PDB entry 9D7H | electron microscopy, 3.59 A resolution | chains E and G of the 8 polymer chains in the assembly

Chain E:
Molecule: Surface protein gp120
Organism: Human immunodeficiency virus 1
Amino-acid sequence (496 residues; each row starts with the number of its first residue; note: 3 numbers in that range are skipped by the numbering (no residue carries them; nothing is unmodelled there)):
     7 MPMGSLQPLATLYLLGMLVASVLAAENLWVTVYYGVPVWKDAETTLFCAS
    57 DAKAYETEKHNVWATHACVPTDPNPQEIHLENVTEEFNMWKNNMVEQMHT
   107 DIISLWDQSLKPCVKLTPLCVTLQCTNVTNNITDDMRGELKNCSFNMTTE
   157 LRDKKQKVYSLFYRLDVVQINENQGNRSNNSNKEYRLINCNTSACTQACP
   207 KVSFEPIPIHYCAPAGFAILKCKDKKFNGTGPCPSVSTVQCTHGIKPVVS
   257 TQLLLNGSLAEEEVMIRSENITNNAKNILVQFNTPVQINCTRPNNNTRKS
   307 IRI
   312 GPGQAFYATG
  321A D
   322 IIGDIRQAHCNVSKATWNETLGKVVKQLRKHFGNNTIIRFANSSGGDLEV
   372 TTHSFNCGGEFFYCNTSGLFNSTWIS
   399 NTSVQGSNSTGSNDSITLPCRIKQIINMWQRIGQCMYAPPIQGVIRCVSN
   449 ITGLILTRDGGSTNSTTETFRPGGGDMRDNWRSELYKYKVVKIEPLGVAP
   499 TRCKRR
Disordered / not traced: 7-33, 58-66, 178-187, 399-410
Disulfide bonds: Cys119-Cys205, Cys126-Cys196, Cys131-Cys149, Cys201-Cys433, Cys296-Cys331, Cys378-Cys445, Cys385-Cys418
Glycans and other covalent adducts: N-acetylglucosamine (NAG) linked to Asn88, Asn133, Asn137, Asn148, Asn152, Asn234, Asn262, Asn276, Asn295, Asn301, Asn332, Asn355, Asn363, Asn386, Asn392, Asn448

Chain G:
Molecule: CH103 Fab light chain
Organism: Homo sapiens
Notes: antibody fragment or engineered binder
Amino-acid sequence (229 residues; numbered -18 to 212 plus 2 insertion-coded residues; 4 numbers in that range are skipped by the numbering (no residue carries them; nothing is unmodelled there); the number before each row is that of its first residue; numbers below 1 keep their minus sign (Met-18 is residue -18)):
   -18 MGWSCIILFLVATATGSWASYELTQPPS
    11 VSVSPGQTATITCSGAS
    31 TNVCWYQVKPGQSPEVVIFENYKRPSGIPDRFSGSKSGSTATLTIRGTQA
    81 IDEADYYCQVWDSFS
   95A T
    96 FVFGSGTQVTV
  106A L
   107 GQPKANPTVTLFPPSSEELQANKATLVCLISDFYPGAVTVAWKADSSPVK
   157 AGVETTTPSKQSNNKYAASSYLSLTPEQWKSHRSYSCQVTHEGSTVEKTV
   207 APTECS
Disordered / not traced: -18 to 1, 122-129, 151-152, 183, 186, 206, 209-212
Disulfide bonds: Cys23-Cys88, Cys134-Cys193

How chain E and chain G interact:
Contacting residue pairs (11; chain E residue first):
  Asn280(E) - Glu50(G)
  Asn280(E) - Lys53(G)
  Ser365(E) - Trp91(G)
  Asp457(E) - Asn32(G)  hydrogen bond
  Gly458(E) - Asn32(G)
  Gly458(E) - Glu50(G)
  Gly459(E) - Asn32(G)
  Gly459(E) - Asn51(G)
  Gly459(E) - Tyr52(G)
  Ser460(E) - Tyr52(G)
  Arg469(E) - Trp91(G)
Also at the interface, not in a pair above, chain E (9 interface residues in all): Asn279, Thr461

Overview:
Chain E and chain G form an interface of 9 and 6 residues respectively; the contacts include 1 hydrogen bond.
The hydrogen-bonded pair is Asp457(E)-Asn32(G). N-acetylglucosamine is covalently linked to Asn88(E),
Asn133(E), Asn137(E), Asn148(E), Asn152(E) and Asn234(E) and 10 more.
Here chain E is Surface protein gp120 (Human immunodeficiency virus 1) and chain G is CH103 Fab light chain
(Homo sapiens). Entry 9D7H (Cryo-EM structure of BG505 DS-SOSIP.664 with 1 CH103 KN Fab bound) was determined
by electron microscopy, deposited together with 9D7G, 9D7I, 9D7O and 9D7P.
